PDB entry 8PT2 | electron microscopy, 2.59 A resolution | chains A and B of the 5 polymer chains in the assembly

[Chain A]
Name: Polymerase acidic protein (PA-like)
Source organism: Tilapia lake virus
UniProt: A0A142I7Z3 (A0A142I7Z3_9VIRU); residues 1-419 here = UniProt positions 1-419
Amino-acid sequence (419 residues; each row starts with the number of its first residue):
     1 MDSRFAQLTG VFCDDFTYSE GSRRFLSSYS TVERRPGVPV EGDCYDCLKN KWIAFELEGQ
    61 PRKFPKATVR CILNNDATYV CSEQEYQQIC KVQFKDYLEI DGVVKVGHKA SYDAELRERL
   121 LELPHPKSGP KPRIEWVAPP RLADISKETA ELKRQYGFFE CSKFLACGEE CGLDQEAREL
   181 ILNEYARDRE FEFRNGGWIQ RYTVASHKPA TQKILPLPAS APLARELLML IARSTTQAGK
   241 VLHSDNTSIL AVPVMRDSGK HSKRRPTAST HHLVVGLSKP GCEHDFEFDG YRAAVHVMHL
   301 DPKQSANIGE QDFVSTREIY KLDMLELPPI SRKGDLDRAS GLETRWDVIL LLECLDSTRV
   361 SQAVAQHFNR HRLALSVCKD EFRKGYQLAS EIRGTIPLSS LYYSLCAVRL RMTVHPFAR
Unresolved in the structure: 418-419
Bound ions: Zn2+: Cys-161, Cys-282, His-284, His-296
What the authors report for this chain:
  - binding site for 5' vRNA end - vRNA loop: Gln-175, Met-229, Arg-233, Gln-237, Asp-245

[Chain B]
Name: Putative PB1
Source organism: Tilapia lake virus
UniProt: A0A1Y9SHW4 (A0A1Y9SHW4_9VIRU); residue numbers follow UniProt; this construct covers 1-519
Amino-acid sequence (519 residues; row label = number of the first residue in the row):
     1 MWAFQEGVCK GNLLSGPTSM KAPDSAARES IDRASEIMTG KSYNAVHTGD LSKLPNQGES
    61 PLRIVDSDLY SERSCCWVIE KEGRVVCKST TLTRGMTSLL NTTKCSSPSE LICKVLTVES
   121 LSEKIGDTSV EELLSHGRYF KCALRDQERG KPKSRAIFLS HPFFRLLSSV VETHARSVLS
   181 KVSAVYTATA SAEQRAMMAA QVVESRKHVL NGDCTKYNEA IDADTLLKVW DAIGMGSIGV
   241 MLAYMVRRKC VLIKDTLVEC PGGMLMGMFN ATATLALQGT TDRFLSFSDD FITSFNSPAE
   301 LREIEDLLFA SCHNLSLKKS YISVASLEIN SCTLTRDGDL ATGLGCTAGV PFRGPLVTLK
   361 QTAAMLSGAV DSGVMPFHSA ERLFQIKQQE CAYRYNNPTY TTRNEDFLPT CLGGKTVISF
   421 QSLLTWDCHP FWYQVHPDGP DTIDQKVLSV LASKTRRRRT RLEALSDLDP LVPHRLLVSE
   481 SDVSKIRAAR QAHLKSLGLE QPTNFNYAIY KAVQPTAGC
Unresolved in the structure: 456-458, 516-519
What the authors report for this chain:
  - binding site for 5' vRNA end - vRNA loop: Arg-394
  - specificity-determining residues: Asn-270 (proposed by the authors, not directly observed)

[Interface between chain A and chain B]
Pairs across the interface (206; chain A residue first):
  Tyr-29(A) with Leu-476(B)
  Thr-31(A) with Leu-476(B); Leu-477(B), hydrogen bond (side chain-backbone); Val-478(B); Ile-486(B)
  Val-32(A) with Asp-482(B)
  Arg-34(A) with Leu-471(B), hydrogen bond (side chain-backbone); Val-472(B); Pro-473(B)
  Pro-36(A) with Asp-469(B)
  Gly-37(A) with Asp-469(B), hydrogen bond (backbone-side chain)
  Val-104(A) with Pro-61(B); Leu-62(B), hydrogen bond (backbone-backbone)
  Lys-105(A) with Gly-58(B); Glu-59(B), hydrogen bond (side chain-backbone); Ser-60(B)
  Val-106(A) with Gln-57(B); Gly-58(B); Ser-60(B), hydrogen bond (backbone-backbone); Leu-62(B); Val-170(B), hydrophobic; His-174(B); Met-235(B)
  Gly-107(A) with Gly-58(B), hydrogen bond (backbone-backbone); Gly-234(B); Gly-236(B)
  His-108(A) with Leu-116(B), hydrogen bond (side chain-backbone); Ser-237(B), hydrogen bond (backbone-backbone)
  Lys-109(A) with Ser-237(B)
  Ala-110(A) with Leu-116(B); Ser-237(B), hydrogen bond (backbone-side chain)
  Ser-111(A) with Val-118(B), hydrogen bond (side chain-backbone); Glu-119(B), hydrogen bond (side chain-backbone); Ser-120(B)
  Tyr-112(A) with Val-115(B), hydrogen bond (side chain-backbone); Leu-116(B); Val-118(B), hydrophobic; Leu-121(B), hydrophobic; Met-241(B), hydrogen bond
  Asp-113(A) with Ser-237(B), hydrogen bond; Val-240(B)
  Glu-115(A) with Leu-121(B)
  Leu-116(A) with Leu-134(B), hydrophobic; Val-240(B), hydrophobic; Met-241(B), hydrophobic
  Arg-117(A) with Asp-231(B), salt bridge; Val-240(B)
  Arg-119(A) with Leu-121(B); Glu-131(B), salt bridge; Tyr-244(B), hydrogen bond
  Leu-120(A) with Leu-227(B), hydrophobic; Val-240(B); Ala-243(B); Tyr-244(B), hydrophobic
  Leu-123(A) with Arg-247(B); Arg-248(B)
  Pro-124(A) with Arg-247(B), hydrogen bond (backbone-side chain)
  His-125(A) with Met-38(B); Asp-224(B), salt bridge
  Pro-126(A) with Met-38(B); Ala-45(B); Val-46(B); Asp-222(B); Asp-224(B)
  Lys-127(A) with Met-38(B), hydrogen bond (backbone-backbone); Thr-39(B); Gly-40(B); Val-46(B)
  Ser-128(A) with Asn-44(B), hydrogen bond (backbone-side chain); Val-46(B)
  Gly-129(A) with Gly-40(B)
  Pro-130(A) with Gly-40(B); Lys-41(B); Phe-309(B)
  Lys-131(A) with Asp-306(B), salt bridge; Phe-309(B)
  Pro-132(A) with Phe-309(B)
  Ile-134(A) with Leu-315(B), hydrophobic; Leu-317(B), hydrophobic
  Trp-136(A) with Leu-210(B), hydrophobic; Leu-301(B); Glu-305(B), hydrogen bond; Leu-315(B), hydrophobic; Ile-322(B), hydrophobic
  Arg-225(A) with Glu-390(B), salt bridge; Tyr-393(B)
  Met-229(A) with Arg-394(B)
  Ala-232(A) with Arg-394(B)
  Asp-301(A) with Met-20(B)
  Pro-302(A) with Met-20(B)
  Lys-303(A) with Thr-18(B); Ser-19(B), hydrogen bond (side chain-backbone); Met-20(B); Asp-146(B), salt bridge
  Gln-304(A) with Thr-18(B)
  Asn-307(A) with Ser-15(B); Gly-16(B); Thr-18(B)
  Gly-309(A) with Arg-394(B), hydrogen bond (backbone-side chain)
  Glu-310(A) with Pro-351(B); Phe-352(B), hydrogen bond (backbone-backbone); Arg-353(B), salt bridge
  Gln-311(A) with Leu-14(B); Ser-15(B), hydrogen bond
  Asp-312(A) with Phe-352(B); Lys-387(B), salt bridge; Glu-390(B)
  Val-314(A) with Glu-390(B)
  Ser-315(A) with Lys-387(B); Glu-390(B)
  Thr-316(A) with Leu-13(B); Leu-14(B)
  Arg-317(A) with Met-1(B)
  Glu-318(A) with Arg-382(B), salt bridge; Leu-383(B); Ile-386(B)
  Ile-319(A) with Leu-13(B), hydrophobic; Leu-344(B), hydrophobic; Leu-383(B), hydrophobic
  Tyr-320(A) with Met-1(B), hydrophobic; Trp-2(B), hydrophobic; Gln-5(B), hydrogen bond (backbone-side chain); Gly-11(B); Leu-13(B)
  Leu-322(A) with Met-375(B), hydrophobic; Ser-379(B); Leu-383(B), hydrophobic
  Asp-323(A) with Gln-5(B); Glu-6(B), hydrogen bond (backbone-backbone); Gly-7(B), hydrogen bond (side chain-backbone)
  Met-324(A) with Met-1(B), hydrophobic; Phe-4(B); Gln-5(B)
  Leu-325(A) with Phe-4(B), hydrogen bond (backbone-backbone); Glu-6(B)
  Glu-326(A) with Phe-4(B)
  Leu-327(A) with Phe-4(B), hydrophobic
  Pro-328(A) with Phe-4(B)
  Trp-346(A) with Phe-4(B), hydrophobic
  Asp-347(A) with Met-1(B)
  Leu-350(A) with Met-1(B), hydrophobic
  Glu-353(A) with Trp-2(B); Leu-14(B)
  Cys-354(A) with Leu-14(B)
  Ser-357(A) with Pro-17(B); Thr-18(B), hydrogen bond (backbone-backbone)
  Thr-358(A) with Pro-17(B); Pro-152(B)
  Arg-359(A) with Ser-15(B), hydrogen bond (side chain-backbone); Gly-16(B)
  Ser-361(A) with Trp-2(B)
  Gln-362(A) with Gly-11(B); Leu-14(B), hydrogen bond (side chain-backbone); Ser-15(B), hydrogen bond (side chain-backbone); Pro-17(B); Arg-149(B); Gly-150(B)
  Ala-363(A) with Gly-150(B)
  Val-364(A) with Trp-2(B), hydrophobic
  Ala-365(A) with Trp-2(B), hydrophobic; Lys-10(B)
  Gln-366(A) with Lys-10(B); Arg-149(B), hydrogen bond (side chain-backbone); Gly-150(B)
  His-367(A) with Lys-318(B)
  Phe-368(A) with Trp-2(B), hydrophobic; Ala-3(B)
  Asn-369(A) with Val-8(B); Cys-9(B), hydrogen bond (side chain-backbone)
  Arg-370(A) with Lys-319(B); Tyr-321(B)
  Arg-372(A) with Gln-5(B), hydrogen bond (side chain-backbone); Glu-6(B); Gly-7(B), hydrogen bond (side chain-backbone); Val-8(B); Cys-9(B)
  Leu-373(A) with Val-8(B), hydrophobic; Ser-323(B); Ser-326(B); Thr-333(B)
  Ala-374(A) with Tyr-321(B), hydrophobic; Ile-322(B)
  Leu-375(A) with His-208(B); Ile-322(B), hydrogen bond (backbone-backbone)
  Ser-376(A) with Tyr-321(B); Ile-322(B), hydrogen bond (backbone-backbone)
  Cys-378(A) with Leu-317(B)
  Glu-381(A) with Leu-317(B); Lys-318(B)
  Phe-382(A) with Leu-317(B); Lys-318(B)
  Lys-384(A) with Lys-318(B)
  Gly-385(A) with Lys-318(B)
  Ser-390(A) with Lys-153(B)
  Glu-391(A) with Lys-153(B)
  Ile-392(A) with Pro-152(B), hydrophobic
  Ser-404(A) with Trp-2(B)
  Ala-407(A) with Ala-3(B); Phe-4(B)
  Val-408(A) with Trp-2(B), hydrophobic
  Leu-410(A) with Phe-4(B)
  Arg-411(A) with Ala-3(B), hydrogen bond (side chain-backbone); Phe-4(B); Gln-5(B), hydrogen bond (side chain-backbone)
  Val-414(A) with Phe-4(B), hydrophobic
  His-415(A) with Phe-4(B)
Also at the interface, not in a pair above, chain A (105 interface residues in all): Met-1, Ser-28, Val-38, Pro-39, Val-103, Arg-133, Val-360, Val-377
Also at the interface, not in a pair above, chain B (109 interface residues in all): Asn-12, Ser-42, Tyr-43, Cys-113, Val-130, Ile-238, Ser-320, Val-324, Gly-343, Arg-475, Lys-485

[Summary]
The interface between chain A and chain B involves 105 residues on one side and 109 on the other, with 40
hydrogen bonds and 9 salt bridges. Among the polar pairs are Arg-117(A)/Asp-231(B), Arg-119(A)/Glu-131(B) and
His-125(A)/Asp-224(B). The paper reports a binding site for 5' vRNA end - vRNA loop at Gln-175(A), Met-229(A)
and Arg-394(B) among others; the specificity determinant Asn-270(B).
Here chain A is Polymerase acidic protein (PA-like) and chain B is Putative PB1, both from Tilapia lake virus.
Entry 8PT2 (Tilapia Lake Virus polymerase in vRNA pre-initiation state mode B (transcriptase conformation))
was determined by electron microscopy, deposited together with 8PSN, 8PSO, 8PSQ, 8PSS, 8PSU, 8PSX and 6
further entries.
